PDB entry 8Q7N | electron microscopy, 3.10 A resolution | chains 6 and Q of the 21 polymer chains in the assembly

# Chain 6
Molecule: U6 snRNA
Source organism: Homo sapiens
Sequence (106 nucleotides; numbered 1 to 106; the number before each row is that of its first residue):
     1 GUGCUCGCUU CGGCAGCACA UAUACUAAAA UUGGAACGAU ACAGAGAAGA UUAGCAUGGC
    61 CCCUGCGCAA GGAUGACACG CAAAUUCGUG AAGCGUUCCA UAUUUU
Unresolved in the structure: 79-106

# Chain Q
Name: Protein BUD31 homolog
Source organism: Homo sapiens
Reference sequence: P41223 (BUD31_HUMAN); residues 1-144 here = UniProt positions 1-144
Chain sequence (144 residues; each row starts with the number of its first residue):
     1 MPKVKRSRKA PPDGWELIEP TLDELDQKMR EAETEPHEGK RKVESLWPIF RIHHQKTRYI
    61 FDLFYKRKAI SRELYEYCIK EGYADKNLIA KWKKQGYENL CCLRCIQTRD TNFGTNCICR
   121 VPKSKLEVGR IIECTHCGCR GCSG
Unresolved in the structure: 1-2

# Chain 6 / chain Q interface
Residue-residue contacts (40):
  G1(6) - Gln95(Q)  base contact
  G1(6) - Gly96(Q)  base contact
  G1(6) - Glu98(Q)  base contact
  G1(6) - Asn99(Q)  hydrogen bond to the sugar
  G1(6) - Gly144(Q)  sugar contact
  U2(6) - Gln95(Q)  hydrogen bond to the base
  A18(6) - Gln95(Q)  base contact
  C19(6) - Gln95(Q)  hydrogen bond to the sugar
  C19(6) - Gly96(Q)  hydrogen bond to the base
  A20(6) - Gly96(Q)  sugar contact
  A20(6) - Arg120(Q)  hydrogen bond to the sugar
  A20(6) - Pro122(Q)  base contact
  A20(6) - Ser143(Q)  sugar contact
  A20(6) - Gly144(Q)  base contact
  U21(6) - Tyr97(Q)  phosphate contact
  U21(6) - Asn116(Q)  hydrogen bond to the phosphate
  U21(6) - Val121(Q)  sugar contact
  U21(6) - Pro122(Q)  base contact
  U21(6) - Lys125(Q)  hydrogen bond to the base
  A22(6) - Thr115(Q)  phosphate contact
  A22(6) - Asn116(Q)  hydrogen bond to the phosphate
  A22(6) - Ile118(Q)  sugar contact
  A22(6) - Val121(Q)  sugar contact
  A22(6) - Lys125(Q)  hydrogen bond to the base
  A22(6) - Leu126(Q)  base contact
  U23(6) - Thr111(Q)  sugar contact
  U23(6) - Phe113(Q)  phosphate contact
  U23(6) - Thr115(Q)  hydrogen bond to the phosphate
  U23(6) - Asn116(Q)  sugar contact
  U23(6) - Cys117(Q)  sugar contact
  U23(6) - Ile118(Q)  base contact
  U23(6) - Arg130(Q)  base contact
  U23(6) - Glu133(Q)  base contact
  U23(6) - Thr135(Q)  hydrogen bond to the base
  U23(6) - His136(Q)  hydrogen bond to the sugar
  A24(6) - Asn112(Q)  hydrogen bond to the phosphate
  A24(6) - Thr135(Q)  sugar contact
  A28(6) - Lys40(Q)  sugar contact
  A28(6) - Arg41(Q)  sugar contact
  A28(6) - Lys42(Q)  phosphate contact
Other interface residues (no listed pair), chain 6 (11 interface residues in all): C25
Other interface residues (no listed pair), chain Q (29 interface residues in all): Gly39, Ser124, Cys134

# In short
The interface between chain 6 and chain Q involves 11 residues on one side and 29 on the other, with 13
hydrogen bonds. Polar contacts include U2(6)-Gln95(Q), C19(6)-Gly96(Q) and U21(6)-Lys125(Q).
Chain 6 is U6 snRNA and chain Q is Protein BUD31 homolog, both from Homo sapiens; the structure, cryo-EM
structure of the human spliceosomal B complex protomer (tri-snRNP core region), was determined by electron
microscopy.
